PDB entry 7C3J | X-ray diffraction, 2.20 A resolution | chains A and B

[Chain A (and B)]
Molecule: L-lysine oxidase
Source organism: Hypocrea rufa
Notes: EC 1.4.3.14; chain B of this document is another copy of the same molecule, construct and numbering; everything in this record applies to it too
UniProt: A0A0J9X1X3 (A0A0J9X1X3_HYPRU); residues 1-540 here = UniProt positions 1-540
Sequence (540 residues; row label = number of the first residue in the row):
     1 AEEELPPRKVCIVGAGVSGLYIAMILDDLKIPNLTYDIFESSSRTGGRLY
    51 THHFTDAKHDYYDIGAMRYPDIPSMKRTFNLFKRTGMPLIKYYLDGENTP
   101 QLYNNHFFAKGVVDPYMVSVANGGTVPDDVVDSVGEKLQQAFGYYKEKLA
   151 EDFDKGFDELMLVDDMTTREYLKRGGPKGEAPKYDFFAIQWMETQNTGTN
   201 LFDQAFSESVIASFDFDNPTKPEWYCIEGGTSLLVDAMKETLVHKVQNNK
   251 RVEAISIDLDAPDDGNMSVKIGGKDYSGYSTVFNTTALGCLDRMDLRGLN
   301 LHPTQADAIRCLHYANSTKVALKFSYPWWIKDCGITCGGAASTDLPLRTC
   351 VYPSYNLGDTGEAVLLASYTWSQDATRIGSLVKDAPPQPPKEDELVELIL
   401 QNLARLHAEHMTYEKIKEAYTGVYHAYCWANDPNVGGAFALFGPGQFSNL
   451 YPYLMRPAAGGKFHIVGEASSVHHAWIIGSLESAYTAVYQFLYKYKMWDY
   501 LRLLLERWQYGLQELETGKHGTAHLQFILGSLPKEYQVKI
Unresolved in the structure: 1-3, 513-540
Sequence notes: engineered mutation Ala212 (Asp in A0A0J9X1X3), Ala315 (Asp in A0A0J9X1X3)
Small-molecule neighbours:
  - FAD (flavin-adenine dinucleotide): Val13, Gly14, Ala15, Gly16, Val17, Ser18, Gly19, Phe39, Glu40, Ser41, Ser42, Gly46, Gly47, Arg48, Leu49, Ile64, Gly65, Ala66, Met67, Arg68, Tyr69, Lys250, Arg251, Val252, Thr285, Thr286, Cys290, Met294, Ser317, Lys319, Tyr369, Trp429, Asn434, Val435, Ala438, Phe439, Gly467, Glu468, Ala475, Trp476, Ile477, Ser480
  - phenylalanine (PHE): Arg68, Ala212, Asp215, Phe216, Tyr369, Trp371, Phe439, His474, Ala475, Trp476
What the authors report for this chain:
  - binding site for phenylalanine: Ala212, Phe216, Trp371, Ala475, Trp476
  - mutagenesis - M67A: decreased catalytic activity on l-lysine

[Interface between chain A and chain B]
Residue-residue contacts - 106 pairs, chain A then chain B:
  Asn104(A) - Pro303(B)
  Asn105(A) - Arg297(B)
  Gly123(A) - His302(B)  hydrogen bond (backbone-side chain)
  Gly124(A) - Pro303(B)
  Thr125(A) - Thr304(B)  hydrogen bond
  Thr125(A) - Tyr453(B)
  Asp165(A) - Lys173(B)  salt bridge
  Met166(A) - Arg174(B)
  Arg169(A) - Pro444(B)
  Glu170(A) - Glu170(B)
  Glu170(A) - Lys173(B)  salt bridge
  Glu170(A) - Arg174(B)  salt bridge
  Lys173(A) - Asp165(B)  salt bridge
  Lys173(A) - Glu170(B)  salt bridge
  Arg174(A) - Met166(B)
  Arg174(A) - Glu170(B)  salt bridge
  Arg174(A) - Arg174(B)
  Phe186(A) - Pro444(B)
  Phe186(A) - Gly445(B)
  Phe186(A) - Gln446(B)
  Phe186(A) - Asn449(B)
  Phe186(A) - Leu450(B)  hydrophobic
  Phe187(A) - Thr304(B)
  Phe187(A) - Asn449(B)
  Gln190(A) - Cys311(B)  hydrogen bond
  Thr194(A) - Arg310(B)  hydrogen bond
  Thr199(A) - Arg310(B)  hydrogen bond
  Thr199(A) - Cys311(B)
  Asn200(A) - Cys311(B)  hydrogen bond (side chain-backbone)
  Asn200(A) - His313(B)  hydrogen bond
  Asp203(A) - Pro444(B)
  Arg251(A) - Glu394(B)  salt bridge
  Gly289(A) - Arg377(B)
  Asp292(A) - Pro346(B)
  Arg293(A) - Pro346(B)
  Arg293(A) - Arg377(B)
  Arg293(A) - Leu381(B)
  Arg293(A) - Glu394(B)  salt bridge
  Arg293(A) - Leu398(B)
  Asp295(A) - Arg405(B)  salt bridge
  Arg297(A) - Asn105(B)
  Arg297(A) - Arg405(B)
  His302(A) - Gly123(B)  hydrogen bond (side chain-backbone)
  Pro303(A) - Asn104(B)
  Thr304(A) - Thr125(B)  hydrogen bond
  Thr304(A) - Phe187(B)
  Ile309(A) - Arg377(B)  hydrogen bond (backbone-side chain)
  Arg310(A) - Thr194(B)  hydrogen bond
  Arg310(A) - Thr199(B)  hydrogen bond
  Arg310(A) - Asp344(B)
  Arg310(A) - Arg348(B)
  Arg310(A) - Gln373(B)  hydrogen bond (backbone-side chain)
  Arg310(A) - Arg377(B)  hydrogen bond (backbone-side chain)
  Cys311(A) - Gln190(B)  hydrogen bond
  Cys311(A) - Thr199(B)
  Cys311(A) - Asn200(B)  hydrogen bond (backbone-side chain)
  Cys311(A) - Gln373(B)
  Leu312(A) - Gln373(B)  hydrogen bond (backbone-side chain)
  Leu312(A) - Arg377(B)
  His313(A) - Asn200(B)  hydrogen bond
  His313(A) - Gln373(B)
  Tyr314(A) - Gln373(B)  hydrogen bond (backbone-side chain)
  Tyr314(A) - Arg377(B)
  Asp344(A) - Arg310(B)
  Pro346(A) - Asp292(B)
  Arg348(A) - Arg310(B)
  Gln373(A) - Arg310(B)  hydrogen bond (side chain-backbone)
  Gln373(A) - Cys311(B)
  Gln373(A) - Leu312(B)  hydrogen bond (side chain-backbone)
  Gln373(A) - His313(B)
  Gln373(A) - Tyr314(B)  hydrogen bond (side chain-backbone)
  Thr376(A) - Ala430(B)
  Arg377(A) - Leu288(B)
  Arg377(A) - Gly289(B)
  Arg377(A) - Ile309(B)  hydrogen bond (side chain-backbone)
  Arg377(A) - Arg310(B)  hydrogen bond (side chain-backbone)
  Arg377(A) - Leu312(B)
  Arg377(A) - Tyr314(B)
  Ser380(A) - Ala430(B)
  Ser380(A) - Asn431(B)
  Ser380(A) - Asp432(B)
  Ser380(A) - Pro433(B)
  Leu381(A) - Arg293(B)
  Leu381(A) - Pro433(B)  hydrophobic
  Glu394(A) - Arg251(B)  salt bridge
  Glu394(A) - Arg293(B)  salt bridge
  Leu398(A) - Arg293(B)
  Arg405(A) - Asp295(B)  salt bridge
  Arg405(A) - Arg297(B)
  Ala430(A) - Thr376(B)
  Ala430(A) - Ser380(B)
  Asn431(A) - Ser380(B)
  Asn431(A) - Lys383(B)  hydrogen bond (backbone-side chain)
  Asn431(A) - Asn431(B)
  Pro433(A) - Ser380(B)
  Pro433(A) - Leu381(B)  hydrophobic
  Pro444(A) - Arg169(B)
  Pro444(A) - Phe186(B)
  Pro444(A) - Asp203(B)
  Gly445(A) - Phe186(B)
  Gln446(A) - Phe186(B)
  Asn449(A) - Phe186(B)
  Asn449(A) - Phe187(B)
  Leu450(A) - Phe186(B)  hydrophobic
  Tyr453(A) - Thr125(B)
  Tyr453(A) - Phe187(B)  hydrophobic
Also at the interface, not in a pair above, chain A (61 interface residues in all): Met117, Val118, Lys270, Leu288, Asp374, Glu397, Asp432, Gly436
Also at the interface, not in a pair above, chain B (62 interface residues in all): Met117, Val118, Gly124, Glu253, Asp374, Gln401, Gly436

[Summary]
61 residues of chain A and 62 residues of chain B are in contact; the contacts include 25 hydrogen bonds and
12 salt bridges. Polar pairs include Asp165(A)-Lys173(B), Glu170(A)-Lys173(B) and Glu170(A)-Arg174(B). From
the paper: a binding site for phenylalanine at Ala212(A), Phe216(A) and Trp371(A) among others; M67A of chain
A reduces catalytic activity on l-lysine.
Both chains are L-lysine oxidase (Hypocrea rufa). Entry 7C3J (Structure of L-lysine oxidase D212A/D315A in
complex with L-phenylalanine) was determined by X-ray diffraction, deposited together with 7C3H, 7C3I and
7C3L.
